6BIC - chain A; structure by X-ray diffraction, 2.25 A resolution.

== Chain A ==
Protein: 3C-like protease
Source organism: Norwalk virus
Notes: EC 3.4.22.66
UniProt: Q83883 (POLG_NVN68); residues 1-181 here correspond to UniProt positions 1101-1281 (UniProt number = residue number + 1100)
Amino-acid sequence (188 residues; numbered -6 to 181; the number before each row is that of its first residue; numbers below 1 keep their minus sign (Met-6 is residue -6)):
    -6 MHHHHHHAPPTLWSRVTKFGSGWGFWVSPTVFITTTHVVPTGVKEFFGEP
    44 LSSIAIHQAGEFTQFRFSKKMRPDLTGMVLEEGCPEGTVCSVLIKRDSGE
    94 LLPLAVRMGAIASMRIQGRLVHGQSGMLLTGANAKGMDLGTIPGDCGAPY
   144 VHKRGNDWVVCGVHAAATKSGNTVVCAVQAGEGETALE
Unresolved in the structure: -6 to -1, 35-37, 123-130, 148, 174-181
Construct notes: expression tag (-6 to 0)
Curated features (UniProtKB/Swiss-Prot):
  - active site (For 3CLpro activity): His30, Glu54, Cys139
  - site: Glu181 (Cleavage)
Glycans and other covalent adducts: compound 5LH linked to Cys139
Small-molecule neighbours: 5LH ((phenylmethyl) N-[(9S,12S,15S)-9-(hydroxymethyl)-12-(2-methylpropyl)-6,11,14-tris(oxidanylidene)-1,5,10,13,18,19-hexazabicyclo[15.2.1]icosa-17(20),18-dien-15-yl]carbamate): His30, Met107, Arg108, Ile109, Gln110, Arg112, Val114, Thr134, Ile135, Pro136, Gly137, His157, Ala158, Ala159, Ala160, Thr161, Lys162, Ser163, Val168

== In short ==
Covalently linked compound 5LH: at Cys139. From UniProt: 3 active-site residues.
Chain A is 3C-like protease (Norwalk virus); the structure, 2.25 A resolution structure of Norovirus 3CL
protease in complex with a triazole-based macrocyclic inhibitor, was determined by X-ray diffraction together
with 6BIB and 6BID from the same study.
